7SLQ - chains B and R of the 3 polymer chains in the assembly; structure by electron microscopy, 3.70 A resolution.

[Chain B]
Molecule: La-related protein 7
Organism: Homo sapiens
Reference sequence: Q4G0J3 (LARP7_HUMAN); the author numbering skips numbers that UniProt does not, so the offset changes along the chain: 1-186 = UniProt 1-186; 290-369 = UniProt 187-266
Chain sequence (480 residues; numbered 0 to 582; 103 numbers in that range are skipped by the numbering (no residue carries them; nothing is unmodelled there); the number before each row is that of its first residue; numbering starts at 0):
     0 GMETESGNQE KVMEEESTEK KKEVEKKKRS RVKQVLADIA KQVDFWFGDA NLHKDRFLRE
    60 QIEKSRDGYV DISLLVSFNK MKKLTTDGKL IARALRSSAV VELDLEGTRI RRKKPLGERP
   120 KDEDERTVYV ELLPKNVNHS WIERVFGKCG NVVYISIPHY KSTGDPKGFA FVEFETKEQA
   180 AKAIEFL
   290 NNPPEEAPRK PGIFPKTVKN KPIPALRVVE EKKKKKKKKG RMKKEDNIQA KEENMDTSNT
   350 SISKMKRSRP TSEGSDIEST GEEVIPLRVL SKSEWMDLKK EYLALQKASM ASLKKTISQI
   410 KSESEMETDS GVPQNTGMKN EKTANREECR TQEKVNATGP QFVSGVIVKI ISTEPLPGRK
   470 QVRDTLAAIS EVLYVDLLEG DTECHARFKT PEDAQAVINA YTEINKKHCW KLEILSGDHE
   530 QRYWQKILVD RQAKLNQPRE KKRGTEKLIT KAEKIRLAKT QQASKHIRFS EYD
Disordered / not traced: 0-28, 290-375, 414-446, 572-582
Sequence notes: expression tag (0)
UniProt features mapped onto this chain:
  - modified residue: Met1 (N-acetylmethionine), Thr360 (Phosphothreonine), Ser361 (Phosphoserine), Ser364 (Phosphoserine)
  - cross-link: Lys340 (Glycyl lysine isopeptide (Lys-Gly) (interchain with G-Cter in SUMO2))

[Chain R]
Molecule: Minimal circular 7SK RNA
Sequence (65 nucleotides; numbered 1 to 332; 267 numbers in that range are skipped by the numbering (no residue carries them; nothing is unmodelled there); the number before each row is that of its first residue):
     1 XGAUGUG
   275 AGGCUUCGGC CAGACACAUC CAAAUGAGGC GCUGCAUGUG GCAGUCUGCC UUUCUUUU
Disordered / not traced: 275-288
Modified positions: G5J (5'-O-[(S)-hydroxy{[(R)-hydroxy{[(S)-hydroxy(methoxy)phosphoryl]oxy}phosphoryl]oxy}phosphoryl]guanosine) at position 1

[Interface between chain B and chain R]
Pairs across the interface (76):
  Gln41(B) - U331(R)  base contact
  Phe44(B) - U331(R)  base contact
  Trp45(B) - U331(R)  hydrogen bond to the sugar
  Asp54(B) - U332(R)  hydrogen bond to the sugar
  Phe56(B) - U332(R)  stacking on the base
  Leu57(B) - U332(R)  hydrogen bond to the sugar
  Phe77(B) - U332(R)  base contact
  Asn78(B) - U330(R)  base contact
  Asn78(B) - U332(R)  hydrogen bond to the phosphate
  Lys79(B) - U331(R)  base contact
  Lys79(B) - U332(R)  hydrogen bond to the phosphate
  His138(B) - U331(R)  stacking on the base
  Ile154(B) - U331(R)  base contact
  Ser155(B) - U326(R)  hydrogen bond to the base
  Ser155(B) - U329(R)  base contact
  Ile156(B) - U329(R)  base contact
  Pro157(B) - U327(R)  phosphate contact
  Pro157(B) - U329(R)  base contact
  His158(B) - U329(R)  hydrogen bond to the base
  His158(B) - U331(R)  salt bridge to the phosphate
  Lys160(B) - G300(R)  base contact
  Lys160(B) - C328(R)  base contact
  Lys166(B) - U327(R)  phosphate contact
  Lys166(B) - C328(R)  salt bridge to the phosphate
  Phe168(B) - U326(R)  sugar contact
  Phe168(B) - U327(R)  phosphate contact
  Phe170(B) - U326(R)  stacking on the base
  Lys381(B) - U326(R)  hydrogen bond to the base
  Trp384(B) - U326(R)  phosphate contact
  Lys388(B) - U325(R)  salt bridge to the phosphate
  Lys388(B) - U326(R)  salt bridge to the phosphate
  Leu392(B) - U321(R)  base contact
  Gln395(B) - U321(R)  hydrogen bond to the base
  Lys396(B) - C320(R)  hydrogen bond to the base
  Lys396(B) - U321(R)  base contact
  Lys396(B) - C323(R)  phosphate contact
  Met399(B) - U321(R)  sugar contact
  Ala400(B) - U321(R)  phosphate contact
  Lys403(B) - U319(R)  salt bridge to the phosphate
  Lys403(B) - U321(R)  salt bridge to the phosphate
  Lys403(B) - G322(R)  salt bridge to the phosphate
  Lys410(B) - A317(R)  phosphate contact
  Gly448(B) - G312(R)  phosphate contact
  Pro449(B) - G312(R)  phosphate contact
  Arg468(B) - G314(R)  hydrogen bond to the base
  Leu482(B) - U313(R)  hydrogen bond to the base
  Tyr483(B) - G312(R)  stacking on the base
  Tyr483(B) - U313(R)  hydrogen bond to the phosphate
  Tyr483(B) - G314(R)  hydrogen bond to the base
  Val484(B) - G314(R)  hydrogen bond to the base
  Asp485(B) - G312(R)  hydrogen bond to the base
  Arg496(B) - G312(R)  hydrogen bond to the base
  Arg496(B) - U313(R)  hydrogen bond to the base
  Tyr532(B) - G312(R)  hydrogen bond to the base
  Ile536(B) - G312(R)  base contact
  Asp539(B) - G312(R)  hydrogen bond to the base
  Arg540(B) - G312(R)  salt bridge to the phosphate
  Lys543(B) - U313(R)  salt bridge to the phosphate
  Leu544(B) - U311(R)  base contact
  Arg548(B) - G308(R)  hydrogen bond to the base
  Arg548(B) - C309(R)  base contact
  Arg548(B) - G315(R)  hydrogen bond to the base
  Lys550(B) - C304(R)  base contact
  Lys550(B) - G305(R)  salt bridge to the phosphate
  Lys551(B) - C316(R)  salt bridge to the phosphate
  Arg552(B) - A301(R)  hydrogen bond to the sugar
  Arg552(B) - G302(R)  salt bridge to the phosphate
  Arg552(B) - G303(R)  hydrogen bond to the base
  Gly553(B) - G322(R)  phosphate contact
  Thr554(B) - A301(R)  base contact
  Thr554(B) - U321(R)  sugar contact
  Thr554(B) - G322(R)  phosphate contact
  Lys556(B) - G318(R)  hydrogen bond to the base
  Lys556(B) - U319(R)  base contact
  Leu557(B) - U321(R)  sugar contact
  Lys560(B) - G318(R)  salt bridge to the phosphate
Interface residues without a listed pair, chain B (57 interface residues in all): Asn50, Tyr159, Arg472, Lys535, Glu555
Interface residues without a listed pair, chain R (32 interface residues in all): U299, U307, C324

[Overview]
57 residues of chain B face 32 of chain R across their interface; the contacts include 25 hydrogen bonds, 13
salt bridges and 4 aromatic stacking contacts. Among the polar pairs are Ser155(B)-U326(R), His158(B)-U329(R)
and Lys381(B)-U326(R).
Chain B is La-related protein 7 (Homo sapiens) and chain R is Minimal circular 7SK RNA; the structure, Cryo-EM
structure of 7SK core RNP with circular RNA, was determined by electron microscopy (same publication as 7SLP).
